Entry 4KHZ (X-ray diffraction, 2.90 A resolution); this record covers chains G and A of the 5 polymer chains in the assembly.

# Chain G
Protein: Binding-protein-dependent transport systems inner membrane component
From: Escherichia coli
Reference sequence: C9QV46 (C9QV46_ECOD1); residues 1-296 here = UniProt positions 1-296
Chain sequence (296 residues; numbered 1 to 296; the number before each row is that of its first residue):
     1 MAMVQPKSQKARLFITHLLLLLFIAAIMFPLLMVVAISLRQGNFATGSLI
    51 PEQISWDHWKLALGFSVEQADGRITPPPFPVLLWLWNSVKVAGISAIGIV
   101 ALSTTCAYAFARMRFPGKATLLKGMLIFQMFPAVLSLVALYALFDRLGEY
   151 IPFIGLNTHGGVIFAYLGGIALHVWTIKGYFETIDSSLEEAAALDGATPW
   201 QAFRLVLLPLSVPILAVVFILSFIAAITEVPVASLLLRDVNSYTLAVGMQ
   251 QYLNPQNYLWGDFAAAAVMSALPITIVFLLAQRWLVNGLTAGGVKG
Not modelled in the structure: 1, 284-296

# Chain A
Protein: Binding-protein-dependent transport systems inner membrane component
From: Escherichia coli
Reference sequence: C9QV42 (C9QV42_ECOD1); residue numbers follow UniProt; this construct covers 1-371
Chain sequence (381 residues; row label = number of the first residue in the row):
     1 MASVQLQNVTKAWGEVVVSKDINLDIHEGEFVVFVGPSGCGKSTLLRMIA
    51 GLETITSGDLFIGEKRMNDTPPAERGVGMVFQSYALYPHLSVAENMSFGL
   101 KLAGAKKEVINQRVNQVAEVLQLAHLLDRKPKALSGGQRQRVAIGRTLVA
   151 EPSVFLLDEPLSNLDAALRVQMRIEISRLHKRLGRTMIYVTHDQVEAMTL
   201 ADKIVVLDAGRVAQVGKPLELYHYPADRFVAGFIGSPKMNFLPVKVTATA
   251 IDQVQVELPMPNRQQVWLPVESRDVQVGANMSLGIRPEHLLPSDIADVIL
   301 EGEVQVVEQLGNETQIHIQIPSIRQNLVYRQNDVVLVEEGATFAIGLPPE
   351 RCHLFREDGTACRRLHKEPGVASASHHHHHH
Not modelled in the structure: 1, 372-381
Sequence notes: expression tag (372-381)

# Chain G / chain A interface
Pairs across the interface - 35 pairs, chain G then chain A:
  D185(G) with S83(A), hydrogen bond
  S187(G) with F81(A); S83(A), hydrogen bond; A85(A)
  L188(G) with A85(A); L86(A); Y87(A)
  E190(G) with R47(A), salt bridge; L52(A); F81(A)
  A191(G) with F81(A); Y87(A); R146(A)
  A192(G) with Y87(A), hydrogen bond (backbone-side chain)
  A193(G) with A73(A)
  L194(G) with A50(A); P72(A), hydrophobic; A73(A); M79(A), hydrophobic; F81(A), hydrophobic
  D195(G) with Y87(A), hydrogen bond; F98(A); G99(A)
  G196(G) with A73(A); L102(A)
  A197(G) with L102(A), hydrophobic
  Q201(G) with L102(A)
  L205(G) with H89(A), hydrogen bond (backbone-side chain); F98(A), hydrophobic
  V206(G) with Y87(A), hydrophobic; H89(A); F98(A), hydrophobic
  P209(G) with H89(A)
  L210(G) with P88(A); H89(A)
Interface residues without a listed pair, chain A (18 interface residues in all): V77

# In short
The interface between chain G and chain A involves 16 residues on one side and 18 on the other, with 5
hydrogen bonds and 1 salt bridge. Polar contacts include E190(G)-R47(A), D185(G)-S83(A) and S187(G)-S83(A).
Here chain G is Binding-protein-dependent transport systems inner membrane component and chain A is
Binding-protein-dependent transport systems inner membrane component, both from Escherichia coli. Entry 4KHZ
(Crystal structure of the maltose-binding protein/maltose transporter complex in an pre-translocation
conformation bound to maltoheptaose) was determined by X-ray diffraction (same publication as 4KI0).
